7WTO - chains C2 and SJ of the 16 polymer chains in the assembly; structure by electron microscopy, 3.50 A resolution.

Chain C2:
Molecule: 18S rRNA
Organism: Saccharomyces cerevisiae
Sequence (1800 nucleotides; row label = number of the first residue in the row):
     1 UAUCUGGUUG AUCCUGCCAG UAGUCAUAUG CUUGUCUCAA AGAUUAAGCC AUGCAUGUCU
    61 AAGUAUAAGC AAUUUAUACA GUGAAACUGC GAAUGGCUCA UUAAAUCAGU UAUCGUUUAU
   121 UUGAUAGUUC CUUUACUACA UGGUAUAACU GUGGUAAUUC UAGAGCUAAU ACAUGCUUAA
   181 AAUCUCGACC CUUUGGAAGA GAUGUAUUUA UUAGAUAAAA AAUCAAUGUC UUCGGACUCU
   241 UUGAUGAUUC AUAAUAACUU UUCGAAUCGC AUGGCCUUGU GCUGGCGAUG GUUCAUUCAA
   301 AUUUCUGCCC UAUCAACUUU CGAUGGUAGG AUAGUGGCCU ACCAUGGUUU CAACGGGUAA
   361 CGGGGAAUAA GGGUUCGAUU CCGGAGAGGG AGCCUGAGAA ACGGCUACCA CAUCCAAGGA
   421 AGGCAGCAGG CGCGCAAAUU ACCCAAUCCU AAUUCAGGGA GGUAGUGACA AUAAAUAACG
   481 AUACAGGGCC CAUUCGGGUC UUGUAAUUGG AAUGAGUACA AUGUAAAUAC CUUAACGAGG
   541 AACAAUUGGA GGGCAAGUCU GGUGCCAGCA GCCGCGGUAA UUCCAGCUCC AAUAGCGUAU
   601 AUUAAAGUUG UUGCAGUUAA AAAGCUCGUA GUUGAACUUU GGGCCCGGUU GGCCGGUCCG
   661 AUUUUUUCGU GUACUGGAUU UCCAACGGGG CCUUUCCUUC UGGCUAACCU UGAGUCCUUG
   721 UGGCUCUUGG CGAACCAGGA CUUUUACUUU GAAAAAAUUA GAGUGUUCAA AGCAGGCGUA
   781 UUGCUCGAAU AUAUUAGCAU GGAAUAAUAG AAUAGGACGU UUGGUUCUAU UUUGUUGGUU
   841 UCUAGGACCA UCGUAAUGAU UAAUAGGGAC GGUCGGGGGC AUCAGUAUUC AAUUGUCAGA
   901 GGUGAAAUUC UUGGAUUUAU UGAAGACUAA CUACUGCGAA AGCAUUUGCC AAGGACGUUU
   961 UCAUUAAUCA AGAACGAAAG UUAGGGGAUC GAAGAUGAUC AGAUACCGUC GUAGUCUUAA
  1021 CCAUAAACUA UGCCGACUAG GGAUCGGGUG GUGUUUUUUU AAUGACCCAC UCGGCACCUU
  1081 ACGAGAAAUC AAAGUCUUUG GGUUCUGGGG GGAGUAUGGU CGCAAGGCUG AAACUUAAAG
  1141 GAAUUGACGG AAGGGCACCA CCAGGAGUGG AGCCUGCGGC UUAAUUUGAC UCAACACGGG
  1201 GAAACUCACC AGGUCCAGAC ACAAUAAGGA UUGACAGAUU GAGAGCUCUU UCUUGAUUUU
  1261 GUGGGUGGUG GUGCAUGGCC GUUCUUAGUU GGUGGAGUGA UUUGUCUGCU UAAUUGCGAU
  1321 AACGAACGAG ACCUUAACCU ACUAAAUAGU GGUGCUAGCA UUUGCUGGUU AUCCACUUCU
  1381 UAGAGGGACU AUCGGUUUCA AGCCGAUGGA AGUUUGAGGC AAUAACAGGU CUGUGAUGCC
  1441 CUUAGACGUU CUGGGCCGCA CGCGCGCUAC ACUGACGGAG CCAGCGAGUC UAACCUUGGC
  1501 CGAGAGGUCU UGGUAAUCUU GUGAAACUCC GUCGUGCUGG GGAUAGAGCA UUGUAAUUAU
  1561 UGCUCUUCAA CGAGGAAUUC CUAGUAAGCG CAAGUCAUCA GCUUGCGUUG AUUACGUCCC
  1621 UGCCCUUUGU ACACACCGCC CGUCGCUAGU ACCGAUUGAA UGGCUUAGUG AGGCCUCAGG
  1681 AUCUGCUUAG AGAAGGGGGC AACUCCAUCU CAGAGCGGAG AAUUUGGACA AACUUGGUCA
  1741 UUUAGAGGAA CUAAAAGUCG UAACAAGGUU UCCGUAGGUG AACCUGCGGA AGGAUCAUUA
Unresolved in the structure: 73-75, 133-135, 489-498, 651-683, 707-732, 1147-1634, 1639-1643, 1687-1711, 1759-1765

Chain SJ:
Protein: 40S ribosomal protein S9-A
Organism: Saccharomyces cerevisiae
Reference sequence: O13516 (RS9A_YEAST); numbering as in UniProt (aligned over 1-197)
Amino-acid sequence (197 residues; row label = number of the first residue in the row):
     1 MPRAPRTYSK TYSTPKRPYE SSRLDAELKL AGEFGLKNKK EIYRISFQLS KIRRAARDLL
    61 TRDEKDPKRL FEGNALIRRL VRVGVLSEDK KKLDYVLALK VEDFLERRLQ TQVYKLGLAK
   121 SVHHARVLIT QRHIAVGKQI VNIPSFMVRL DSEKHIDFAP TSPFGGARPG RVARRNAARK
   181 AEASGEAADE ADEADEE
Unresolved in the structure: 1, 187-197

How chain C2 and chain SJ interact:
Pairs across the interface (119):
  U1(C2) - Ser50(SJ)  phosphate contact
  U1(C2) - Arg53(SJ)  salt bridge to the phosphate
  U1(C2) - Arg57(SJ)  sugar contact
  U3(C2) - Arg17(SJ)  salt bridge to the phosphate
  U21(C2) - Lys16(SJ)  hydrogen bond to the sugar
  U21(C2) - Pro18(SJ)  sugar contact
  A22(C2) - Thr14(SJ)  hydrogen bond to the phosphate
  A22(C2) - Pro15(SJ)  sugar contact
  A22(C2) - Lys16(SJ)  sugar contact
  G23(C2) - Thr14(SJ)  hydrogen bond to the phosphate
  U24(C2) - Lys10(SJ)  salt bridge to the phosphate
  C25(C2) - Tyr8(SJ)  hydrogen bond to the sugar
  C38(C2) - Arg6(SJ)  hydrogen bond to the phosphate
  A39(C2) - Arg3(SJ)  salt bridge to the phosphate
  A39(C2) - Arg6(SJ)  salt bridge to the phosphate
  C97(C2) - Pro2(SJ)  phosphate contact
  A369(C2) - Arg54(SJ)  hydrogen bond to the base
  U380(C2) - Pro2(SJ)  sugar contact
  U380(C2) - Arg3(SJ)  base contact
  U380(C2) - Pro5(SJ)  base contact
  C381(C2) - Pro2(SJ)  phosphate contact
  G461(C2) - Pro2(SJ)  phosphate contact
  G462(C2) - Arg3(SJ)  phosphate contact
  A470(C2) - Tyr8(SJ)  sugar contact
  A471(C2) - Tyr8(SJ)  sugar contact
  A471(C2) - Ser9(SJ)  hydrogen bond to the sugar
  A471(C2) - Lys10(SJ)  salt bridge to the phosphate
  U472(C2) - Ser9(SJ)  sugar contact
  U472(C2) - Lys10(SJ)  phosphate contact
  U472(C2) - Thr11(SJ)  hydrogen bond to the phosphate
  U472(C2) - Tyr12(SJ)  phosphate contact
  A473(C2) - Thr11(SJ)  hydrogen bond to the phosphate
  A473(C2) - Arg44(SJ)  salt bridge to the phosphate
  A473(C2) - Ile143(SJ)  sugar contact
  A473(C2) - Ser145(SJ)  hydrogen bond to the phosphate
  A474(C2) - Lys37(SJ)  hydrogen bond to the sugar
  A474(C2) - Arg44(SJ)  salt bridge to the phosphate
  A474(C2) - Arg108(SJ)  salt bridge to the phosphate
  A474(C2) - Arg126(SJ)  sugar contact
  A474(C2) - Pro144(SJ)  sugar contact
  A474(C2) - Ser145(SJ)  hydrogen bond to the phosphate
  A475(C2) - Lys37(SJ)  base contact
  A475(C2) - Arg126(SJ)  salt bridge to the phosphate
  A475(C2) - Thr130(SJ)  hydrogen bond to the phosphate
  U476(C2) - Lys37(SJ)  base contact
  A478(C2) - Ser121(SJ)  phosphate contact
  A478(C2) - His123(SJ)  sugar contact
  A478(C2) - His124(SJ)  sugar contact
  A478(C2) - Val127(SJ)  sugar contact
  C479(C2) - Lys120(SJ)  phosphate contact
  C479(C2) - Ser121(SJ)  hydrogen bond to the phosphate
  G510(C2) - Asn176(SJ)  hydrogen bond to the phosphate
  A511(C2) - Val172(SJ)  sugar contact
  A511(C2) - Ala173(SJ)  sugar contact
  A511(C2) - Asn176(SJ)  hydrogen bond to the phosphate
  A512(C2) - Gln131(SJ)  hydrogen bond to the sugar
  A512(C2) - His133(SJ)  hydrogen bond to the sugar
  A512(C2) - Pro163(SJ)  phosphate contact
  A512(C2) - Phe164(SJ)  sugar contact
  A512(C2) - Pro169(SJ)  phosphate contact
  A512(C2) - Gly170(SJ)  hydrogen bond to the phosphate
  A512(C2) - Val172(SJ)  hydrogen bond to the phosphate
  A512(C2) - Ala173(SJ)  hydrogen bond to the phosphate
  U513(C2) - Gln131(SJ)  sugar contact
  U513(C2) - Pro163(SJ)  phosphate contact
  U513(C2) - Gly170(SJ)  phosphate contact
  U513(C2) - Arg171(SJ)  hydrogen bond to the base
  U532(C2) - Arg132(SJ)  salt bridge to the phosphate
  U533(C2) - Arg132(SJ)  salt bridge to the phosphate
  A534(C2) - Arg168(SJ)  salt bridge to the phosphate
  A535(C2) - Arg168(SJ)  salt bridge to the phosphate
  A535(C2) - Arg174(SJ)  salt bridge to the phosphate
  G537(C2) - Arg171(SJ)  hydrogen bond to the base
  G537(C2) - Arg175(SJ)  salt bridge to the phosphate
  A538(C2) - Arg171(SJ)  salt bridge to the phosphate
  C554(C2) - Tyr19(SJ)  sugar contact
  A555(C2) - Tyr19(SJ)  stacking on the base
  A555(C2) - Ser21(SJ)  sugar contact
  A591(C2) - Tyr19(SJ)  sugar contact
  A591(C2) - Leu24(SJ)  phosphate contact
  A592(C2) - Leu24(SJ)  phosphate contact
  A592(C2) - Glu27(SJ)  phosphate contact
  A592(C2) - Lys39(SJ)  salt bridge to the phosphate
  U593(C2) - Asn38(SJ)  phosphate contact
  U593(C2) - Lys39(SJ)  hydrogen bond to the phosphate
  U593(C2) - Lys40(SJ)  hydrogen bond to the phosphate
  A594(C2) - Lys37(SJ)  phosphate contact
  A594(C2) - Asn38(SJ)  hydrogen bond to the phosphate
  G595(C2) - Lys40(SJ)  salt bridge to the phosphate
  U758(C2) - Thr7(SJ)  phosphate contact
  G761(C2) - Glu72(SJ)  hydrogen bond to the sugar
  A762(C2) - Phe71(SJ)  sugar contact
  A762(C2) - Ala75(SJ)  phosphate contact
  A762(C2) - Arg79(SJ)  salt bridge to the phosphate
  G763(C2) - Arg78(SJ)  salt bridge to the phosphate
  G763(C2) - Arg79(SJ)  salt bridge to the phosphate
  G765(C2) - Arg82(SJ)  salt bridge to the phosphate
  G765(C2) - Phe146(SJ)  base contact
  G765(C2) - Met147(SJ)  base contact
  G765(C2) - Val148(SJ)  base contact
  G765(C2) - Arg149(SJ)  hydrogen bond to the base
  G765(C2) - Ser152(SJ)  hydrogen bond to the base
  U767(C2) - Gln139(SJ)  hydrogen bond to the sugar
  U767(C2) - Val141(SJ)  sugar contact
  U767(C2) - Asn142(SJ)  base contact
  U767(C2) - Ile143(SJ)  base contact
  U767(C2) - Phe146(SJ)  sugar contact
  C768(C2) - Ile143(SJ)  base contact
  C768(C2) - Ser145(SJ)  sugar contact
  C768(C2) - Phe146(SJ)  sugar contact
  A770(C2) - Tyr8(SJ)  sugar contact
  A770(C2) - Ser9(SJ)  hydrogen bond to the sugar
  A770(C2) - Thr11(SJ)  sugar contact
  A771(C2) - Arg6(SJ)  hydrogen bond to the sugar
  A771(C2) - Thr7(SJ)  phosphate contact
  A771(C2) - Tyr8(SJ)  phosphate contact
  A771(C2) - Ser9(SJ)  hydrogen bond to the phosphate
  G772(C2) - Thr7(SJ)  phosphate contact
  A789(C2) - Phe71(SJ)  base contact
Interface residues without a listed pair, chain C2 (58 interface residues in all): A477, G480, G514, A556, U764, A791
Interface residues without a listed pair, chain SJ (72 interface residues in all): Tyr43, Lys51, Ala55, Lys68, Ile140

Summary:
Chain C2 and chain SJ form an interface of 58 and 72 residues respectively, with 33 hydrogen bonds, 23 salt
bridges and 1 aromatic stacking contact. Polar contacts include A369(C2)-Arg54(SJ), U513(C2)-Arg171(SJ) and
G537(C2)-Arg171(SJ).
Here chain C2 is 18S rRNA and chain SJ is 40S ribosomal protein S9-A, both from Saccharomyces cerevisiae.
Entry 7WTO (Cryo-EM structure of a yeast pre-40S ribosomal subunit - State Tsr1-1 (without Rps2)) was
determined by electron microscopy, deposited together with 7WTN, 7WTP, 7WTQ and 7WTR.
